PDB entry 6K1P | electron microscopy, 3.87 A resolution | chains E and J of the 11 polymer chains in the assembly

Chain E:
Molecule: Histone H3
Source organism: Xenopus laevis
UniProtKB: A0A310TTQ1 (A0A310TTQ1_XENLA); residues 1-135 here correspond to UniProt positions 2-136 (UniProt number = residue number + 1)
Amino-acid sequence (135 residues; numbered 1 to 135; the number before each row is that of its first residue):
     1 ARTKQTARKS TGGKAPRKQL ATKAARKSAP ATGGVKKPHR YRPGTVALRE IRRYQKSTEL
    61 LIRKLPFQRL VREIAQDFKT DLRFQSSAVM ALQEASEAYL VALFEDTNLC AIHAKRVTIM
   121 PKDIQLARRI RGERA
Unresolved in the structure: 1-39, 135

Chain J:
Molecule: 167-nt DNA strand
Source organism: Escherichia coli K-12
Sequence (167 nucleotides; row label = number of the first residue in the row; numbers below 1 keep their minus sign (DC-19 is residue -19)):
   -19 CTAGTACTTC TCGACAAGCT ATCGGATGTA TATATCTGAC ACGTGCCTGG AGACTAGGGA
    41 GTAATCCCCT TGGCGGTTAA AACGCGGGGG ACAGCGCGTA CGTGCGTTTA AGCGGTGCTA
   101 GAGCTGTCTA CGACCAATTG AGCGGCCTCG GCACCGGGAT TCTCGAG
Unresolved in the structure: -19 to 0, 147

Interface between chain E and chain J:
Pairs across the interface (17):
  Arg40(E) - DT83(J)  base contact
  Arg40(E) - DG84(J)  sugar contact
  Tyr41(E) - DT7(J)  phosphate contact
  Tyr41(E) - DG84(J)  phosphate contact
  Arg42(E) - DT83(J)  phosphate contact
  Gly44(E) - DT83(J)  hydrogen bond to the phosphate
  Thr45(E) - DT83(J)  phosphate contact
  Val46(E) - DT83(J)  hydrogen bond to the phosphate
  Ala47(E) - DT83(J)  phosphate contact
  Arg49(E) - DG8(J)  phosphate contact
  Arg63(E) - DA91(J)  phosphate contact
  Arg63(E) - DG92(J)  phosphate contact
  Lys64(E) - DG92(J)  hydrogen bond to the phosphate
  Leu65(E) - DG92(J)  hydrogen bond to the phosphate
  Pro66(E) - DA91(J)  phosphate contact
  Arg69(E) - DA91(J)  salt bridge to the phosphate
  Arg83(E) - DA100(J)  hydrogen bond to the sugar
Also at the interface, not in a pair above, chain E (15 interface residues in all): Pro43
Also at the interface, not in a pair above, chain J (10 interface residues in all): DT9, DG82, DG101

In short:
The interface between chain E and chain J involves 15 residues on one side and 10 on the other; the contacts
include 5 hydrogen bonds and 1 salt bridge. Polar pairs include Arg83(E)-DA100(J), Gly44(E)-DT83(J) and
Val46(E)-DT83(J).
Chain E is Histone H3 (Xenopus laevis) and chain J is a 167-nt DNA strand (Escherichia coli K-12); the
structure, The complex of ISWI-nucleosome in the ADP.BeF-bound state, was determined by electron microscopy,
deposited together with 6JYL and 6IRO.
